6RJA - chains C and D of the 8 polymer chains in the assembly; structure by electron microscopy, 3.00 A resolution.

Chain C:
Name: CRISPR-associated endonuclease Cas9 1
Organism: Streptococcus thermophilus (strain ATCC BAA-491 / LMD-9)
Notes: EC 3.1.-.-
UniProtKB: Q03LF7 (CAS9A_STRTD); residues 1-1121 here = UniProt positions 1-1121
Sequence (1121 residues; row label = number of the first residue in the row):
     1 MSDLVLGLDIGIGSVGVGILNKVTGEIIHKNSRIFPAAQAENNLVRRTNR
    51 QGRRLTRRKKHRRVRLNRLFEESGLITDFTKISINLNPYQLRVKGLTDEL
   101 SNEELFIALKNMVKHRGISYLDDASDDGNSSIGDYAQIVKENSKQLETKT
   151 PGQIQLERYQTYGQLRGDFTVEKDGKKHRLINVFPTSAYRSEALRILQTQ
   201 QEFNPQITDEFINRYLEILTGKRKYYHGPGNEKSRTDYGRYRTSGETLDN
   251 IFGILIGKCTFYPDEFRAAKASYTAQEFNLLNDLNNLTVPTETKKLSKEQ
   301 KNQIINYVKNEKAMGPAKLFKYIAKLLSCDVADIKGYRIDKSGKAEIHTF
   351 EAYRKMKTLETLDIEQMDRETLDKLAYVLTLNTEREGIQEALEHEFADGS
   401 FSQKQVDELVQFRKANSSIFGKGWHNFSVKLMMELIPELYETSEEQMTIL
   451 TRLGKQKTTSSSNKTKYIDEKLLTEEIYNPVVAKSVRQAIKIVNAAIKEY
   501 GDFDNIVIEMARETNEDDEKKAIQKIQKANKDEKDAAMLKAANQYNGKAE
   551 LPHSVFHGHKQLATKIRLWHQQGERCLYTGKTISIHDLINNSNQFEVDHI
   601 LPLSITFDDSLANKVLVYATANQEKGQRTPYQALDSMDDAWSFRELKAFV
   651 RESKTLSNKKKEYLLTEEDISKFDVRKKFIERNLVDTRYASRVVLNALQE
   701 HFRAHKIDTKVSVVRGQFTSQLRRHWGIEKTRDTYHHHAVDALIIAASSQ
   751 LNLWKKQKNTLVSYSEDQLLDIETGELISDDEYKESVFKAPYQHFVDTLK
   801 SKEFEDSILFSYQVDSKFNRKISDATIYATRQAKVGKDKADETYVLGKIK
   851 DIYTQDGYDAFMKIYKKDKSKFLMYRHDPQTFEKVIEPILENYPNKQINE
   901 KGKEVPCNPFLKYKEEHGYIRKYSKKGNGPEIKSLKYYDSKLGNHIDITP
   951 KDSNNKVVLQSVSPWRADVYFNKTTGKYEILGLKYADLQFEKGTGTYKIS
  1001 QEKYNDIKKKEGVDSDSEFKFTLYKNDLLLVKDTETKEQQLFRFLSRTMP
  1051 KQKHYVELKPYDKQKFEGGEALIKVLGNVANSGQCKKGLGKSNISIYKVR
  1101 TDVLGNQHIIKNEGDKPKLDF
Unresolved in the structure: 1-2, 123-132, 287-296, 455-463, 510-690, 714-735, 750-805, 893-908
Sequence notes: conflict Thr56 (Ala in Q03LF7), Ile132 (Val in Q03LF7)
Curated features (UniProtKB/Swiss-Prot):
  - active site: Asp9 (For RuvC-like nuclease domain), His599 (Proton acceptor for HNH nuclease domain)
  - binding site (Mg(2+)): Asp9, Glu509, Glu513, His738

Chain D:
Molecule: 117-nt RNA strand
Organism: Streptococcus thermophilus
Sequence (117 nucleotides; each row starts with the number of its first residue):
     1 GUUGCGUUGAUAAAAGUAUUGUUUUUGUACUCUCAAGAUUCAAUAAUCUU
    51 GCAGAAGCUACAAAGAUAAGGCUUCAUGCCGAAAUCAACACCCUGUCAUU
   101 UUAUGGCAGGGUGUUUU
Unresolved in the structure: 1, 34-52, 93-109, 116-117

How chain C and chain D interact:
Contacting residue pairs (199):
  Asn42(C) with A83(D), sugar contact
  Asn43(C) with A13(D), hydrogen bond to the phosphate; A14(D), phosphate contact
  Val45(C) with A82(D), sugar contact
  Arg46(C) with A82(D), salt bridge to the phosphate; A83(D), base contact
  Arg47(C) with A13(D), salt bridge to the phosphate; A14(D), salt bridge to the phosphate
  Asn49(C) with A82(D), base contact
  Arg50(C) with A14(D), salt bridge to the phosphate; A15(D), salt bridge to the phosphate; G81(D), phosphate contact
  Gln51(C) with A15(D), hydrogen bond to the phosphate
  Arg53(C) with A68(D), phosphate contact; G81(D), base contact; A82(D), salt bridge to the phosphate
  Arg54(C) with A15(D), salt bridge to the phosphate; G16(D), salt bridge to the phosphate; C80(D), salt bridge to the phosphate
  Leu55(C) with U17(D), base contact; A18(D), base contact
  Arg57(C) with C79(D), salt bridge to the phosphate; C80(D), salt bridge to the phosphate
  Arg58(C) with G16(D), salt bridge to the phosphate; U17(D), salt bridge to the phosphate; G78(D), salt bridge to the phosphate; C79(D), salt bridge to the phosphate
  Lys60(C) with A66(D), salt bridge to the phosphate; U67(D), salt bridge to the phosphate
  His61(C) with A76(D), hydrogen bond to the sugar; G78(D), phosphate contact
  Arg63(C) with G65(D), salt bridge to the phosphate; A66(D), salt bridge to the phosphate
  Arg65(C) with U77(D), hydrogen bond to the phosphate; G78(D), salt bridge to the phosphate
  Arg68(C) with C75(D), base contact; A76(D), hydrogen bond to the base
  Ile84(C) with A63(D), hydrogen bond to the sugar
  Asn85(C) with U26(D), hydrogen bond to the sugar; G27(D), hydrogen bond to the sugar
  Pro88(C) with A63(D), sugar contact
  Tyr89(C) with A63(D), hydrogen bond to the phosphate
  Lys110(C) with A64(D), phosphate contact; G65(D), salt bridge to the phosphate
  Asn111(C) with A64(D), phosphate contact
  Lys114(C) with A64(D), salt bridge to the phosphate; G65(D), salt bridge to the phosphate
  His115(C) with U19(D), phosphate contact
  Arg116(C) with U17(D), phosphate contact; A18(D), salt bridge to the phosphate; U19(D), phosphate contact
  Gly117(C) with A18(D), sugar contact
  Ile118(C) with A18(D), sugar contact
  Tyr159(C) with C61(D), sugar contact
  Gly163(C) with C61(D), hydrogen bond to the sugar
  Gln164(C) with C61(D), phosphate contact; A62(D), phosphate contact
  Leu165(C) with A62(D), hydrogen bond to the phosphate
  Arg166(C) with U20(D), salt bridge to the phosphate; A62(D), hydrogen bond to the phosphate; A63(D), phosphate contact
  Gly167(C) with U20(D), hydrogen bond to the phosphate
  Asn182(C) with U19(D), sugar contact
  Lys222(C) with U17(D), hydrogen bond to the sugar; U77(D), base contact
  Arg223(C) with G16(D), hydrogen bond to the sugar; U17(D), hydrogen bond to the phosphate; U77(D), base contact; G78(D), salt bridge to the phosphate; C79(D), salt bridge to the phosphate
  Lys224(C) with G16(D), sugar contact
  Tyr225(C) with A15(D), hydrogen bond to the sugar; G16(D), sugar contact
  Gly228(C) with A15(D), phosphate contact; G16(D), phosphate contact
  Pro229(C) with A15(D), phosphate contact; G16(D), phosphate contact; C79(D), phosphate contact
  Gly230(C) with C79(D), hydrogen bond to the phosphate
  Asn231(C) with A76(D), hydrogen bond to the phosphate; U77(D), hydrogen bond to the phosphate; G78(D), sugar contact
  Lys233(C) with U74(D), hydrogen bond to the base; C75(D), salt bridge to the phosphate
  Ser234(C) with U74(D), base contact; G78(D), hydrogen bond to the sugar
  Thr236(C) with C79(D), phosphate contact; C80(D), phosphate contact
  Tyr238(C) with A14(D), phosphate contact; A15(D), phosphate contact; C80(D), phosphate contact; G81(D), phosphate contact
  Arg240(C) with U77(D), hydrogen bond to the base
  Tyr241(C) with U77(D), hydrogen bond to the base
  Thr260(C) with G4(D), hydrogen bond to the phosphate
  Lys270(C) with G6(D), salt bridge to the phosphate
  Asn279(C) with C5(D), sugar contact
  Arg338(C) with C5(D), hydrogen bond to the sugar; G6(D), hydrogen bond to the sugar
  Glu346(C) with G6(D), hydrogen bond to the sugar
  His348(C) with C5(D), hydrogen bond to the sugar
  Lys422(C) with G6(D), salt bridge to the phosphate; U7(D), salt bridge to the phosphate
  Asn426(C) with C5(D), hydrogen bond to the phosphate
  Met447(C) with U3(D), base contact
  Lys464(C) with G110(D), salt bridge to the phosphate; G111(D), phosphate contact
  Thr465(C) with G110(D), hydrogen bond to the sugar; G111(D), phosphate contact
  Lys466(C) with G111(D), phosphate contact; U112(D), phosphate contact
  Tyr467(C) with G111(D), hydrogen bond to the phosphate; U112(D), hydrogen bond to the phosphate
  Lys484(C) with U85(D), phosphate contact
  Arg487(C) with A84(D), sugar contact; U85(D), sugar contact
  Gln488(C) with U85(D), phosphate contact
  Lys491(C) with C86(D), salt bridge to the phosphate
  Arg692(C) with U2(D), salt bridge to the phosphate
  Gln813(C) with U85(D), phosphate contact
  Val814(C) with C86(D), base contact
  Ser816(C) with C86(D), base contact
  Lys817(C) with A83(D), salt bridge to the phosphate
  Asn819(C) with A68(D), hydrogen bond to the base; A69(D), base contact; G81(D), hydrogen bond to the sugar; A82(D), sugar contact; A83(D), phosphate contact
  Arg820(C) with A68(D), hydrogen bond to the base; A82(D), sugar contact; A83(D), salt bridge to the phosphate; A84(D), salt bridge to the phosphate
  Lys821(C) with A68(D), base contact; A82(D), base contact
  Ile822(C) with A68(D), hydrogen bond to the base; A69(D), sugar contact
  Ser823(C) with A68(D), base contact
  Asp824(C) with A68(D), sugar contact
  Ala825(C) with U67(D), sugar contact; A68(D), sugar contact
  Ile827(C) with U22(D), hydrogen bond to the sugar; U23(D), sugar contact; A66(D), base contact
  Ala829(C) with U23(D), phosphate contact; U24(D), phosphate contact
  Arg831(C) with U24(D), salt bridge to the phosphate; C58(D), salt bridge to the phosphate
  Lys848(C) with U22(D), salt bridge to the phosphate; U23(D), salt bridge to the phosphate
  Lys850(C) with G21(D), phosphate contact; U22(D), phosphate contact
  Leu873(C) with C58(D), phosphate contact
  Met874(C) with C58(D), sugar contact
  His877(C) with G57(D), sugar contact; C58(D), sugar contact
  Asp878(C) with C58(D), base contact
  Gln880(C) with U31(D), sugar contact
  Lys922(C) with C30(D), base contact; C58(D), hydrogen bond to the base; U59(D), sugar contact
  Tyr923(C) with C30(D), sugar contact; U31(D), sugar contact
  Ser924(C) with C30(D), hydrogen bond to the phosphate; U31(D), hydrogen bond to the phosphate
  Lys925(C) with U31(D), hydrogen bond to the phosphate; C32(D), salt bridge to the phosphate
  Gly929(C) with C30(D), sugar contact
  Pro930(C) with A29(D), base contact; C30(D), sugar contact; U59(D), base contact; A60(D), sugar contact
  Glu931(C) with U59(D), hydrogen bond to the sugar; A60(D), phosphate contact
  Lys933(C) with A60(D), hydrogen bond to the phosphate
  Ser934(C) with U59(D), phosphate contact; A60(D), hydrogen bond to the phosphate
  Leu935(C) with U59(D), phosphate contact
  Lys936(C) with U59(D), hydrogen bond to the phosphate
  Asp952(C) with U25(D), sugar contact
  Ser953(C) with U24(D), phosphate contact
  Asn954(C) with U25(D), hydrogen bond to the phosphate
  Val957(C) with U24(D), sugar contact
  Leu959(C) with A68(D), sugar contact
  Leu988(C) with A69(D), base contact
  Gln989(C) with G70(D), sugar contact
  Phe990(C) with A69(D), base contact; G70(D), hydrogen bond to the sugar; G71(D), sugar contact
  Glu991(C) with G71(D), phosphate contact
  Lys992(C) with C72(D), phosphate contact
  Gly993(C) with C72(D), phosphate contact
  Gly995(C) with G71(D), sugar contact
  Tyr997(C) with A69(D), hydrogen bond to the base
  Arg1100(C) with A87(D), sugar contact; A88(D), hydrogen bond to the sugar
  Thr1101(C) with A87(D), sugar contact
  Asp1102(C) with A87(D), base contact
  His1108(C) with A87(D), base contact; U115(D), stacking on the base
Also at the interface, not in a pair above, chain C (139 interface residues in all): Thr56, Arg62, Leu86, Asn87, Val183, Gly221, His227, Glu232, Ile251, Phe252, Asn282, His425, Phe427, Lys498, Thr826, Tyr828, Asn928, Ile932, Pro950, Tyr985, Ala986, Ile1109
Also at the interface, not in a pair above, chain D (61 interface residues in all): A56

In short:
139 residues of chain C face 61 of chain D across their interface; the contacts include 50 hydrogen bonds, 42
salt bridges and 1 aromatic stacking contact. Polar pairs include Arg68(C)-A76(D), Lys233(C)-U74(D) and
Arg240(C)-U77(D).
Here chain C is CRISPR-associated endonuclease Cas9 1 (Streptococcus thermophilus (strain ATCC BAA-491 /
LMD-9)) and chain D is a 117-nt RNA strand (Streptococcus thermophilus). Entry 6RJA (Cryo-EM structure of
St1Cas9-sgRNA-tDNA20-AcrIIA6 dimeric assembly) was determined by electron microscopy together with 6RJ9, 6RJD
and 6RJG from the same study.
